8VVN - chains B and G of the 7 polymer chains in the assembly; structure by electron microscopy, 2.20 A resolution.

Chain B:
Protein: Chemotaxis protein MotB-related protein
From: Shewanella sp. ANA-3
Reference sequence: A0L1T5 (A0L1T5_SHESA); residues 1-243 here = UniProt positions 1-243
Amino-acid sequence (282 residues; numbered 1 to 282; the number before each row is that of its first residue):
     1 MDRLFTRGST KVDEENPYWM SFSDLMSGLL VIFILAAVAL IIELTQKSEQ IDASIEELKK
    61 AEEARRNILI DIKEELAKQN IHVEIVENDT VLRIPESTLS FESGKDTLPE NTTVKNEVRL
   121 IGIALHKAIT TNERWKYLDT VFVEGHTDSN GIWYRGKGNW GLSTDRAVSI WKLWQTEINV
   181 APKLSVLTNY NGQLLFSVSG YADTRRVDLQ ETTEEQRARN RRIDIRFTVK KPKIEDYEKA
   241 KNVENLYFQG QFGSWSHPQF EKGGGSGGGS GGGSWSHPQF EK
Unresolved in the structure: 1-18, 244-282
Sequence notes: expression tag (244-282)

Chain G:
Protein: MotA/TolQ/ExbB proton channel domain-containing protein
From: Shewanella sp. ANA-3
Reference sequence: A0L1T4 (A0L1T4_SHESA); residues 1-696 here = UniProt positions 1-696
Amino-acid sequence (696 residues; each row starts with the number of its first residue):
     1 MATERQIELS WLLPDFSHLS FHPQTGTALS SLFVAITLTV TLLFIAYLLY KSIDVVLKIN
    61 WLQKALEPLE RKDVAQKKEV LYQLAKSKSK GKSKGIGFLW MEFDETLVEV RKGDQIEIRN
   121 TLDAGHFFNT YTLANSVTEN RLIAAVPGFL TALGVIGTFM GLQLGLADLK LGAGVDVTTM
   181 QDGVAGVVNG AKIAFLTSVW GVALSVFFNF FEKLCEQFIR SKIRELEDKV DFLFPRVRPE
   241 EQLQIISENS SESRNVLQGL AEKIGEKMQE AMVTATQGIQ SSLESSLSKI MAPAINKLVD
   301 ETSQGNQKAL EGLLESFMDR FGQAGNLQRS ALDDVSNKVN QSVEAMQLTM SNFVEQLQKS
   361 QAESGDREKA LIADISHQVS KLSSQSEDIH QKLTSYVENQ IGKISSQMQI REEASAKRDS
   421 ELVNVIGQQV NELVNNSRRQ GELLTSFVET QLNNLTKSFD ERDKRSTELE TTRNNKIEKQ
   481 TEAIVKISNE LISTVEKSVS EQLAAVKHLV SQGETLQNSV NASVEAAAQA TQAMKESSIE
   541 LRVSADHMRV LSSHVNDAGN KLSGAIKSAV DSTADLANQN QISAQRIENA RESLMKDVSR
   601 FSELSDQIKA LITSASSTFT ELKSTQRDFI GNLKEEVESL SRKMTDMLEE YSQQANGQTA
   661 EHLKIWSQSV TDYSTQMNSA VKALSSVVDE MQVKLG
Unresolved in the structure: 1-3, 236-696

Interface between chain B and chain G:
Pairs across the interface - 22 pairs, chain B then chain G:
  Trp19(B) - Thr151(G)
  Phe22(B) - Val155(G)  hydrophobic
  Leu25(B) - Phe159(G)  hydrophobic
  Met26(B) - Phe159(G)  hydrophobic
  Met26(B) - Leu162(G)  hydrophobic
  Leu29(B) - Phe159(G)  hydrophobic
  Leu29(B) - Leu162(G)  hydrophobic
  Leu29(B) - Leu166(G)  hydrophobic
  Ile32(B) - Leu166(G)  hydrophobic
  Phe33(B) - Leu162(G)
  Phe33(B) - Leu166(G)  hydrophobic
  Ala36(B) - Leu169(G)  hydrophobic
  Ala36(B) - Leu171(G)
  Leu40(B) - Leu169(G)  hydrophobic
  Leu40(B) - Leu171(G)  hydrophobic
  Leu40(B) - Met180(G)  hydrophobic
  Leu40(B) - Val184(G)  hydrophobic
  Glu43(B) - Ala173(G)
  Glu43(B) - Met180(G)
  Leu44(B) - Val177(G)  hydrophobic
  Leu44(B) - Met180(G)  hydrophobic
  Lys47(B) - Val177(G)
Interface residues without a listed pair, chain B (13 interface residues in all): Ala39
Interface residues without a listed pair, chain G (18 interface residues in all): Ala152, Thr158, Lys170, Gly172, Gly174, Val175, Val187

In short:
Chain B and chain G form an interface of 13 and 18 residues respectively.
Chain B is Chemotaxis protein MotB-related protein and chain G is MotA/TolQ/ExbB proton channel
domain-containing protein, both from Shewanella sp. ANA-3; the structure, Cryo-EM structure of a type I ZorAB
complex from Shewanella sp. strain ANA-3, was determined by electron microscopy, deposited together with 8VVI.
